Entry 2VUB (X-ray diffraction, 2.45 A resolution); this record covers chains B and F of the 8 polymer chains in the assembly.

# Chain B (and F)
Protein: CCDB
From: Escherichia coli
Notes: chain F of this document is another copy of the same molecule, construct and numbering; everything in this record applies to it too
UniProt: P62554 (CCDB_ECOLI); residues 1-101 here = UniProt positions 1-101
Amino-acid sequence (101 residues; numbered 1 to 101; the number before each row is that of its first residue):
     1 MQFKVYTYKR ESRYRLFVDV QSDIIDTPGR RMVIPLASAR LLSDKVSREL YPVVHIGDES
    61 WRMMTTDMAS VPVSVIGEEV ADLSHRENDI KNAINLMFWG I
Not modelled in the structure: 9-13 (chain F: fully traced)

# How chain B and chain F interact
Pairs across the interface (24; chain B residue first):
  Y14(B) - K9(F)
  Y14(B) - R10(F)
  Y14(B) - S74(F)  hydrogen bond (backbone-backbone)
  Y14(B) - V75(F)  hydrophobic
  R15(B) - K9(F)
  P35(B) - S74(F)
  L36(B) - S74(F)
  A37(B) - V73(F)
  A37(B) - S74(F)
  R40(B) - M1(F)
  R40(B) - Y6(F)  hydrogen bond
  R40(B) - E79(F)  salt bridge
  L41(B) - Y6(F)
  L41(B) - V73(F)
  L42(B) - D26(F)
  L42(B) - P28(F)
  S43(B) - D26(F)  hydrogen bond
  K45(B) - D26(F)
  V46(B) - D26(F)
  Y51(B) - P28(F)
  W61(B) - K9(F)
  M64(B) - P28(F)
  M64(B) - G29(F)
  M64(B) - V73(F)  hydrophobic
Other interface residues (no listed pair), chain B (15 interface residues in all): D67
Other interface residues (no listed pair), chain F (14 interface residues in all): K4, R31, I76

# Overview
Chain B and chain F form an interface of 15 and 14 residues respectively; the contacts include 3 hydrogen
bonds and 1 salt bridge. Polar pairs include R40(B)-E79(F), R40(B)-Y6(F) and S43(B)-D26(F).
Both chains are CCDB (Escherichia coli). Entry 2VUB (Ccdb, a topoisomerase poison from E. coli) was determined
by X-ray diffraction together with 4VUB, 1VUB and 3VUB from the same study.
